Entry 5ICA (X-ray diffraction, 3.51 A resolution); this record covers chains B and C of the 4 polymer chains in the assembly.

# Chain B
Molecule: Putative uncharacterized protein
From: Chaetomium thermophilum (strain DSM 1495 / CBS 144.50 / IMI 039719)
Reference sequence: G0SG95 (G0SG95_CHATD); numbering as in UniProt (aligned over 738-889)
Chain sequence (152 residues; row label = number of the first residue in the row):
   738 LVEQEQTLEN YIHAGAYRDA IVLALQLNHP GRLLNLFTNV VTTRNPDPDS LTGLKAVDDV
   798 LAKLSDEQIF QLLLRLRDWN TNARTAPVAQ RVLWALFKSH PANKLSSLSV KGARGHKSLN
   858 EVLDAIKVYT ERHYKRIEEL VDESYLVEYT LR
Not modelled in the structure: 738-743, 847-854

# Chain C
Molecule: Putative U3 snoRNP protein
From: Chaetomium thermophilum (strain DSM 1495 / CBS 144.50 / IMI 039719)
Reference sequence: G0S872 (G0S872_CHATD); numbering as in UniProt (aligned over 806-1049)
Chain sequence (244 residues; row label = number of the first residue in the row):
   806 EGGQGLIEAA LEAEEEQAED DGVMAPIIDQ LSADMMTLSL VPRSRWQTLL HIDIIKARNK
   866 PKEPPKAPEK APFFLPPVGQ NGISSLIPQE DAKAKKEKAA ANGASRITKL DLTRQEQTFT
   926 SKLLVGGAKG DYTDFIEHLK ALPPAAADLE LRSLSIGNGD EATNELLHFI RALTSRLVAR
   986 RDYELTQAWM TVFLRLHFDL IMENEELLQA LGEWREHQAR ERDRLSELVG YCGGVVSFLR
  1046 SPRT
Not modelled in the structure: 806-899, 912-922, 957-964, 1047-1049

# Interface between chain B and chain C
Pairs across the interface - 8 pairs, chain B then chain C:
  D879(B) - G1035(C)
  D879(B) - G1039(C)
  Y882(B) - E1032(C)
  Y882(B) - G1035(C)
  Y882(B) - Y1036(C)
  L883(B) - F1043(C)  hydrophobic
  Y886(B) - Y1036(C)
  Y886(B) - V1040(C)  hydrophobic
Other interface residues (no listed pair), chain B (5 interface residues in all): E885
Other interface residues (no listed pair), chain C (7 interface residues in all): S1031

# Overview
5 residues of chain B and 7 residues of chain C are in contact.
Chain B is Putative uncharacterized protein and chain C is Putative U3 snoRNP protein, both from Chaetomium
thermophilum (strain DSM 1495 / CBS 144.50 / IMI 039719); the structure, Structure of the CTD complex of
UTP12, Utp13, Utp1 and Utp21, was determined by X-ray diffraction, deposited together with 5IC7, 5IC8 and
5IC9.
